1EOO - chains D and A of the 4 polymer chains in the assembly; structure by X-ray diffraction, 2.16 A resolution.

== Chain D ==
Molecule: 12-nt DNA strand
Sequence (12 nucleotides; row label = number of the first residue in the row):
     1 GAAGATATCTTC

== Chain A ==
Name: Type II restriction enzyme ecorv
Source organism: Escherichia coli
Notes: EC 3.1.21.4
UniProtKB: P04390 (T2E5_ECOLI); residues 2-245 here correspond to UniProt positions 1-244 (UniProt number = residue number - 1)
Sequence (245 residues; row label = number of the first residue in the row):
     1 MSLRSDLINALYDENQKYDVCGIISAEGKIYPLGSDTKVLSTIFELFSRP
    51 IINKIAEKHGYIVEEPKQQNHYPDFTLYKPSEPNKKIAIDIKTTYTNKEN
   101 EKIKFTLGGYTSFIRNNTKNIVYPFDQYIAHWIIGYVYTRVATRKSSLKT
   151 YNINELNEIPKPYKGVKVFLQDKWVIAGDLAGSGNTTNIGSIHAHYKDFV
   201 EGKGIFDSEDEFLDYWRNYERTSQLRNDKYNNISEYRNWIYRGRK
Unresolved in the structure: 1
From the paper describing this entry:
  - binding site for the 12-nt DNA strand: Thr-37
  - self-association interface (contacts with another copy of this molecule): Leu-46
  - catalytic residues: Glu-45, Asp-74, Asp-90, Lys-92 (citing earlier work)
  - binding site for the 12-nt DNA strand (chain D): Arg-226

== Interface between chain D and chain A ==
Contacting residue pairs - 21 pairs, chain D then chain A:
  DG1(D) with Leu-180(A), sugar contact
  DA2(D) with Ser-223(A), hydrogen bond to the phosphate; Arg-226(A), salt bridge to the phosphate; Asn-231(A), hydrogen bond to the phosphate
  DA3(D) with Gly-184(A), base contact; Thr-222(A), phosphate contact; Ser-223(A), hydrogen bond to the phosphate; Arg-226(A), salt bridge to the phosphate
  DG4(D) with Ser-183(A), base contact; Gly-184(A), hydrogen bond to the base; Asn-185(A), hydrogen bond to the base
  DA5(D) with Asn-185(A), hydrogen bond to the base; Thr-186(A), hydrogen bond to the base
  DC9(D) with Gln-69(A), phosphate contact; Asn-70(A), sugar contact
  DT10(D) with Gln-68(A), hydrogen bond to the phosphate; Gln-69(A), sugar contact; His-71(A), phosphate contact
  DT11(D) with Gln-68(A), hydrogen bond to the phosphate; His-71(A), salt bridge to the phosphate
  DC12(D) with Lys-119(A), salt bridge to the phosphate
Also at the interface, not in a pair above, chain A (17 interface residues in all): Asn-120, Tyr-219, Arg-221

== Overview ==
9 residues of chain D and 17 residues of chain A are in contact, with 9 hydrogen bonds and 4 salt bridges.
Among the polar pairs are DG4(D)/Gly-184(A), DG4(D)/Asn-185(A) and DA5(D)/Asn-185(A). From the paper:
catalytic residues Glu-45(A), Asp-74(A) and Asp-90(A) among others; a binding site for the 12-nt DNA strand at
Thr-37(A).
Here chain D is a 12-nt DNA strand and chain A is Type II restriction enzyme ecorv (Escherichia coli). Entry
1EOO (Ecorv bound to cognate DNA) was determined by X-ray diffraction, deposited together with 1EOP.
